PDB entry 6OT0 | electron microscopy, 3.84 A resolution | chains A and B of the 6 polymer chains in the assembly

[Chain A]
Molecule: Guanine nucleotide-binding protein G(i) subunit alpha-1
Organism: Homo sapiens
UniProt: P63096 (GNAI1_HUMAN); numbering as in UniProt (aligned over 1-354)
Amino-acid sequence (354 residues; row label = number of the first residue in the row):
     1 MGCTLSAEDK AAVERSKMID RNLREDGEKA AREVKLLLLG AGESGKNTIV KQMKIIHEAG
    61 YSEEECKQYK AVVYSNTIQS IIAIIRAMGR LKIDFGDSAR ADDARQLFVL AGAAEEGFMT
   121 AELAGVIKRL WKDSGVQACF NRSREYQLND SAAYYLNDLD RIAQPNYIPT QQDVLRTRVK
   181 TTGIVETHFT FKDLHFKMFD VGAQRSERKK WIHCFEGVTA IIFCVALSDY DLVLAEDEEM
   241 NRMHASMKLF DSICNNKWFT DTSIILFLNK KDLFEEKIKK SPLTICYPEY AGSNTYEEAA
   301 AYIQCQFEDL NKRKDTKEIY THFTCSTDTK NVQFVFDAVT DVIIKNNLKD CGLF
Construct notes: conflict Asn47 (Ser in P63096), Ala203 (Gly in P63096), Ala245 (Glu in P63096), Ser326 (Ala in P63096)
Curated features (UniProtKB/Swiss-Prot):
  - region: Lys35 to Lys46, Thr48 (G1 motif), Asp173 to Thr181 (G2 motif), Phe196 to Gly202, Gln204, Arg205 (G3 motif), Ile265 to Asp272 (G4 motif), Thr324, Cys325, Thr327 to Thr329 (G5 motif)
  - binding site (GTP): Glu43 to Lys46, Thr48, Ser151, Leu175 to Thr181, Asp200 to Gly202, Gln204, Asn269 to Asp272
  - binding site (Mg(2+)): Thr181
  - modified residue: Arg178 (ADP-ribosylarginine), Gln204 (Deamidated glutamine), Cys351 (ADP-ribosylcysteine)
  - lipidation: Gly2 (N-myristoyl glycine), Cys3 (S-palmitoyl cysteine)
  - natural variant: Gly40 (G40C: In NEDHISB; G40R: In NEDHISB), Gly45 (G45D: In NEDHISB), Thr48 (T48I: In NEDHISB; T48K: In NEDHISB), Gln52 (Q52P: In NEDHISB), Ser75 (deletion: In NEDHISB; uncertain significance), Gln172 (deletion: In NEDHISB), Asp173 (D173V: In NEDHISB), Glu186 to Phe189 (deletion: In NEDHISB; uncertain significance), Cys224 (C224Y: In NEDHISB), Lys270 (K270N: In NEDHISB; K270R: In NEDHISB), Asp272 (D272G: In NEDHISB), Val332 (V332E: In NEDHISB; uncertain significance)
  - mutagenesis: Gly42 (G42R: Abolishes switch to an activated conformation and dissociation from beta and gamma subunits upon GTP binding. Abolishes interaction with RGS family members), Glu116 (E116L: Enhances interaction (inactive GDP-bound) with RGS14), Gln147 (Q147L: Enhances interaction (inactive GDP-bound) with RGS14)

[Chain B]
Molecule: Guanine nucleotide-binding protein G(I)/G(S)/G(T) subunit beta-1
Organism: Homo sapiens
UniProt: P62873 (GBB1_HUMAN); residue numbers follow UniProt; this construct covers 2-340
Amino-acid sequence (351 residues; numbered -10 to 340; the number before each row is that of its first residue; numbers below 1 keep their minus sign (Met-10 is residue -10)):
   -10 MHHHHHHGSL LQSELDQLRQ EAEQLKNQIR DARKACADAT LSQITNNIDP VGRIQMRTRR
    50 TLRGHLAKIY AMHWGTDSRL LVSASQDGKL IIWDSYTTNK VHAIPLRSSW VMTCAYAPSG
   110 NYVACGGLDN ICSIYNLKTR EGNVRVSREL AGHTGYLSCC RFLDDNQIVT SSGDTTCALW
   170 DIETGQQTTT FTGHTGDVMS LSLAPDTRLF VSGACDASAK LWDVREGMCR QTFTGHESDI
   230 NAICFFPNGN AFATGSDDAT CRLFDLRADQ ELMTYSHDNI ICGITSVSFS KSGRLLLAGY
   290 DDFNCNVWDA LKADRAGVLA GHDNRVSCLG VTDDGMAVAT GSWDSFLKIW N
Unresolved in the structure: -10 to 1
Construct notes: expression tag (-10 to 1)
Curated features (UniProtKB/Swiss-Prot):
  - modified residue: Ser2 (N-acetylserine), His266 (Phosphohistidine)
  - natural variant: Leu30 (L30F: In MRD42; uncertain significance), Arg52 (R52G: In MRD42), Gly64 (G64V: In MRD42), Asp76 (D76E: In MRD42; D76G: In MRD42), Gly77 (G77S: In MRD42), Lys78 (K78R: In MRD42), Ile80 (I80N: In MRD42; I80T: In MRD42), His91 (H91R: In MRD42; uncertain significance), Ala92 (A92T: In MRD42), Pro94 (P94S: In MRD42), Leu95 (L95P: In MRD42), Arg96 (R96L: In MRD42), 5 further natural variant entries in UniProt

[Interface between chain A and chain B]
Contacting residue pairs - 36 pairs, chain A then chain B:
  Arg15(A) with Val90(B)
  Ser16(A) with Lys89(B)
  Ile19(A) with Lys89(B); His91(B); Ala92(B)
  Asp20(A) with Lys89(B), salt bridge
  Leu23(A) with Gly53(B); Lys78(B); Lys89(B)
  Asp26(A) with Lys78(B), salt bridge
  Gln79(A) with Gly174(B), hydrogen bond (side chain-backbone); Gln175(B)
  Ile82(A) with Thr173(B); Gln175(B)
  Arg86(A) with Gln175(B); Gln176(B)
  Ala113(A) with Glu172(B)
  Ala114(A) with Glu172(B)
  Glu115(A) with Arg137(B)
  Glu116(A) with Arg134(B), salt bridge; Arg137(B)
  Thr182(A) with Asn119(B), hydrogen bond (backbone-side chain); Thr143(B)
  Gly183(A) with Asn119(B)
  Ile184(A) with Trp99(B); Leu117(B), hydrophobic
  Phe199(A) with Trp99(B), hydrophobic
  Arg205(A) with Asp186(B)
  Lys210(A) with Met188(B)
  His213(A) with Lys57(B); Tyr59(B), hydrogen bond; Trp332(B)
  Cys214(A) with Tyr59(B), hydrogen bond; Gln75(B), hydrogen bond (backbone-side chain)
  Phe215(A) with Trp99(B), hydrophobic
  Glu216(A) with Lys57(B)
Other interface residues (no listed pair), chain A (27 interface residues in all): Ala12, Val13, Lys35, Trp211
Other interface residues (no listed pair), chain B (29 interface residues in all): Asn88, Tyr145, Thr177, Cys204, Asp228, Arg314

[In short]
27 residues of chain A face 29 of chain B across their interface; the contacts include 5 hydrogen bonds and 3
salt bridges. Polar pairs include Asp20(A)-Lys89(B), Asp26(A)-Lys78(B) and Glu116(A)-Arg134(B). UniProt lists
21 GTP-binding residues, Mg2+-binding residue Thr181(A) and 3 mutagenesis sites on chain A.
Here chain A is Guanine nucleotide-binding protein G(i) subunit alpha-1 and chain B is Guanine
nucleotide-binding protein G(I)/G(S)/G(T) subunit beta-1, both from Homo sapiens. Entry 6OT0 (Structure of
human Smoothened-Gi complex) was determined by electron microscopy.
